PDB entry 1S59 | X-ray diffraction, 2.60 A resolution | chains C and E of the 6 polymer chains in the assembly

Chain C (and E):
Name: Nucleoside diphosphate kinase II
Source organism: Arabidopsis thaliana
Notes: EC 2.7.4.6; chain E of this document is another copy of the same molecule, construct and numbering; everything in this record applies to it too
Reference sequence: O64903 (NDK2_ARATH); residues 79-231 here = UniProt positions 79-231
Chain sequence (153 residues; numbered 79 to 231; the number before each row is that of its first residue):
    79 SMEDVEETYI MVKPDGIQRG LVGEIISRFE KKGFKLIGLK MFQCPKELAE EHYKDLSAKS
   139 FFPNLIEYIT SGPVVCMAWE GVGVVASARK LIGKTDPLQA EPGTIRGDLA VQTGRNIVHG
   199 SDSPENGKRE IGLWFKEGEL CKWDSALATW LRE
Not modelled in the structure: 79-82
Curated features (UniProtKB/Swiss-Prot):
  - active site: H197 (Pros-phosphohistidine intermediate)
  - binding site (ATP): K91, F139, R167, T173, R184, N194
Small-molecule neighbours: 2'-deoxyguanosine-5'-triphosphate (DGT): K91, H130, Y131, L134, F139, L143, T173, R184, T191, G192, N194, V196, H197, G198
What the authors report for this chain:
  - conformationally variable residues (helix shift): F139
  - binding site for 2'-deoxyguanosine-5'-triphosphate: E231
  - catalytic residues: H197 (proposed by the authors, not directly observed)

How chain C and chain E interact:
Pairs across the interface (46):
  I95(C) - W221(E)  hydrophobic
  Q96(C) - W221(E)
  Q96(C) - D222(E)  hydrogen bond (side chain-backbone)
  Q96(C) - S223(E)
  Q96(C) - A224(E)  hydrogen bond (side chain-backbone)
  G98(C) - E108(E)
  L99(C) - E108(E)  hydrogen bond (backbone-side chain)
  V100(C) - E108(E)  hydrogen bond (backbone-side chain)
  G101(C) - G101(E)
  G101(C) - I104(E)
  G101(C) - S105(E)
  G101(C) - E108(E)  hydrogen bond (backbone-side chain)
  E102(C) - S105(E)  hydrogen bond (backbone-side chain)
  I104(C) - G101(E)
  I104(C) - I104(E)  hydrophobic
  S105(C) - G101(E)
  S105(C) - E102(E)  hydrogen bond (side chain-backbone)
  E108(C) - G98(E)
  E108(C) - L99(E)  hydrogen bond (side chain-backbone)
  E108(C) - V100(E)  hydrogen bond (side chain-backbone)
  E108(C) - G101(E)  hydrogen bond (side chain-backbone)
  L114(C) - M119(E)
  I115(C) - M119(E)  hydrophobic
  L117(C) - L117(E)  hydrophobic
  L117(C) - K118(E)
  L117(C) - M119(E)  hydrogen bond (backbone-backbone)
  K118(C) - L117(E)
  K118(C) - K118(E)
  M119(C) - L114(E)
  M119(C) - I115(E)
  M119(C) - L117(E)  hydrogen bond (backbone-backbone)
  M119(C) - C219(E)
  F120(C) - C219(E)
  Q121(C) - C219(E)
  P151(C) - C219(E)  hydrophobic
  P151(C) - W221(E)
  C219(C) - M119(E)  hydrophobic
  C219(C) - F120(E)  hydrophobic
  C219(C) - Q121(E)
  C219(C) - P151(E)  hydrophobic
  W221(C) - I95(E)  hydrophobic
  W221(C) - Q96(E)
  W221(C) - P151(E)
  D222(C) - Q96(E)  hydrogen bond (backbone-side chain)
  S223(C) - Q96(E)
  A224(C) - Q96(E)  hydrogen bond (backbone-side chain)
Interface residues without a listed pair, chain C (27 interface residues in all): G116, V153, E217, K220
Interface residues without a listed pair, chain E (28 interface residues in all): G116, V153, E217, K220, L225

Summary:
27 residues of chain C face 28 of chain E across their interface, with 14 hydrogen bonds. Polar pairs include
Q96(C)-D222(E), Q96(C)-A224(E) and L99(C)-E108(E). Chain C binds 2'-deoxyguanosine-5'-triphosphate. From
UniProt: active-site residue H197(C) and 6 ATP-binding residues on chain C. The paper reports the catalytic
residue H197(C); a binding site for 2'-deoxyguanosine-5'-triphosphate at E231(C).
Both chains are Nucleoside diphosphate kinase II (Arabidopsis thaliana). Entry 1S59 (Structure of nucleoside
diphosphate kinase 2 with bound dGTP from Arabidopsis) was determined by X-ray diffraction together with 1S57
and 1U8W from the same study.
